PDB entry 4I72 | X-ray diffraction, 2.05 A resolution | chains A and B

== Chain A (and B) ==
Name: Inosine-adenosine-guanosine-nucleoside hydrolase
Organism: Trypanosoma brucei brucei
Notes: EC 3.2.2.1; chain B of this document is another copy of the same molecule, construct and numbering; everything in this record applies to it too
UniProtKB: Q57ZL6 (Q57ZL6_TRYB2); residue numbers follow UniProt; this construct covers 1-327
Sequence (330 residues; each row starts with the number of its first residue; numbers below 1 keep their minus sign (Gly-2 is residue -2)):
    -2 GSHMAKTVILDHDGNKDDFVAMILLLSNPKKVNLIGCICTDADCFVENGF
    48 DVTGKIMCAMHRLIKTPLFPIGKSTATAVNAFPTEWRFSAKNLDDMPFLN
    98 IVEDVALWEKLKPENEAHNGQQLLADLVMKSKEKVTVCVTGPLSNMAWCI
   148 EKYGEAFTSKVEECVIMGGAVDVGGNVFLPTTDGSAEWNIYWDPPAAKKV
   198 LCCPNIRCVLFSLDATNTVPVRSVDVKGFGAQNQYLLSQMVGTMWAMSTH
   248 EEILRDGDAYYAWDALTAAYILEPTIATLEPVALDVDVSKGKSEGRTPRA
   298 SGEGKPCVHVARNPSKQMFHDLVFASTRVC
Disordered / not traced: 299-300
Differences from the reference sequence: expression tag (-2 to 0)
Disulfide bonds: Cys199-Cys304
Metal / ion sites: Ni2+ site 1: Gly-2, Ser-1, His0; Ca2+: Asp10, Asp15, Thr137, Asp261 (together with UA2); Ni2+ site 2 near His115 (its only coordinating residue here); Ni2+ site 3: Asp253 (together with 2-amino-2-hydroxymethyl-propane-1,3-diol)
Residues lining bound ligands: UA2 (3,4-pyrrolidinediol,2-(4-amino-5H-pyrrolo[3,2-d]pyrimidin-7-yl)-5-(hydroxymethyl)-2s,3s,4r,5r): Asp10, Asn12, Asp14, Asp15, Asp40, Phe79, Trp83, Thr137, Met164, Asn173, Glu184, Trp185, Asn186, Glu248, Arg252, Tyr257, Trp260, Asp261

== Interface between chain A and chain B ==
Residue-residue contacts (67; chain A residue first):
  Glu82(A) with Leu251(B)
  Phe85(A) with His247(B); Ile250(B), hydrophobic; Leu251(B), hydrophobic
  Lys88(A) with Ser220(B), hydrogen bond; Thr246(B); Ile250(B)
  Asn89(A) with Ala243(B), hydrogen bond (side chain-backbone); Met244(B); Ser245(B); His247(B), hydrogen bond
  Asp91(A) with Lys224(B), salt bridge
  Asp92(A) with Ser220(B), hydrogen bond; Val223(B); Lys224(B); Ala243(B); Thr246(B), hydrogen bond
  Met93(A) with Thr240(B); Ala243(B), hydrophobic
  Pro94(A) with Phe226(B); Gly227(B); Asn230(B); Ser235(B); Gln236(B); Gly239(B); Thr240(B)
  Phe95(A) with Asn230(B)
  Asn97(A) with Lys224(B); Gly227(B); Ala228(B)
  Val99(A) with Ala228(B), hydrophobic
  Ser220(A) with Lys88(B), hydrogen bond; Asp92(B), hydrogen bond
  Val223(A) with Asp92(B)
  Lys224(A) with Lys52(B); Asp91(B), salt bridge; Asp92(B); Asn97(B)
  Gly227(A) with Pro94(B); Asn97(B); Ile98(B)
  Ala228(A) with Asn97(B); Val99(B), hydrophobic
  Asn230(A) with Pro94(B); Phe95(B); Gln236(B), hydrogen bond
  Ser235(A) with Pro94(B)
  Gln236(A) with Asn230(B), hydrogen bond; Gln236(B)
  Gly239(A) with Pro94(B)
  Thr240(A) with Met93(B); Pro94(B); Thr240(B)
  Ala243(A) with Asn89(B), hydrogen bond (backbone-side chain); Asp92(B); Met93(B), hydrophobic
  Met244(A) with Asn89(B); Met93(B)
  Ser245(A) with Asn89(B)
  Thr246(A) with Lys88(B); Asp92(B), hydrogen bond
  His247(A) with Phe85(B); Asn89(B), hydrogen bond
  Ile250(A) with Phe85(B), hydrophobic; Lys88(B)
  Leu251(A) with Glu82(B); Phe85(B), hydrophobic
Other interface residues (no listed pair), chain A (33 interface residues in all): Lys52, Thr81, Ile98, Phe226, Leu233
Other interface residues (no listed pair), chain B (32 interface residues in all): Leu233

== In short ==
33 residues of chain A and 32 residues of chain B are in contact; the contacts include 12 hydrogen bonds and 2
salt bridges. Polar contacts include Asp91(A)-Lys224(B), Lys88(A)-Ser220(B) and Asn89(A)-Ala243(B). Chain A
binds compound UA2. Gly-2(A), Ser-1(A) and His0(A) coordinate Ni2+ site 1.
Chain A and chain B are both Inosine-adenosine-guanosine-nucleoside hydrolase (Trypanosoma brucei brucei); the
structure, Crystal structure of the Trypanosoma brucei Inosine-Adenosine-Guanosine nucleoside hydrolase in
complex with Immucillin A, was determined by X-ray diffraction together with 4I70, 4I71, 4I73, 4I74 and 4I75
from the same study.
